Entry 8H3N (electron microscopy, 2.73 A resolution); this record covers chains A and B of the 7 polymer chains in the assembly.

== Chain A (and B) ==
Name: Spike glycoprotein
From: Severe acute respiratory syndrome coronavirus 2
Notes: engineered mutation(s): D614G, R682del, R683del, R685del, F817P, A892P, A899P, A942P, K986P, V987P A67V, H69del, V70del, T95I, G142D, V143del, Y144del, Y145del, N211del, L212I, ins214EPE, G339D, S371L, S373P, S375F, K417N, N440K, G446S, S477N, T478K, E484A, Q493R, G496S, Q498R, N501Y, Y505H, T547K, H655Y, N679K, P681H, N764K, D796Y, N856K, Q954H, N969K, L981; chain B of this document is another copy of the same molecule, construct and numbering; everything in this record applies to it too
UniProtKB: P0DTC2 (SPIKE_SARS2); aligned to UniProt positions 1-1212 over residues 1-1212
Chain sequence (1249 residues; each row starts with the number of its first residue; note: 12 numbers in that range are skipped by the numbering (no residue carries them; nothing is unmodelled there); a row labelled like 210A-210F holds insertion residues (210A, then the next letters in order)):
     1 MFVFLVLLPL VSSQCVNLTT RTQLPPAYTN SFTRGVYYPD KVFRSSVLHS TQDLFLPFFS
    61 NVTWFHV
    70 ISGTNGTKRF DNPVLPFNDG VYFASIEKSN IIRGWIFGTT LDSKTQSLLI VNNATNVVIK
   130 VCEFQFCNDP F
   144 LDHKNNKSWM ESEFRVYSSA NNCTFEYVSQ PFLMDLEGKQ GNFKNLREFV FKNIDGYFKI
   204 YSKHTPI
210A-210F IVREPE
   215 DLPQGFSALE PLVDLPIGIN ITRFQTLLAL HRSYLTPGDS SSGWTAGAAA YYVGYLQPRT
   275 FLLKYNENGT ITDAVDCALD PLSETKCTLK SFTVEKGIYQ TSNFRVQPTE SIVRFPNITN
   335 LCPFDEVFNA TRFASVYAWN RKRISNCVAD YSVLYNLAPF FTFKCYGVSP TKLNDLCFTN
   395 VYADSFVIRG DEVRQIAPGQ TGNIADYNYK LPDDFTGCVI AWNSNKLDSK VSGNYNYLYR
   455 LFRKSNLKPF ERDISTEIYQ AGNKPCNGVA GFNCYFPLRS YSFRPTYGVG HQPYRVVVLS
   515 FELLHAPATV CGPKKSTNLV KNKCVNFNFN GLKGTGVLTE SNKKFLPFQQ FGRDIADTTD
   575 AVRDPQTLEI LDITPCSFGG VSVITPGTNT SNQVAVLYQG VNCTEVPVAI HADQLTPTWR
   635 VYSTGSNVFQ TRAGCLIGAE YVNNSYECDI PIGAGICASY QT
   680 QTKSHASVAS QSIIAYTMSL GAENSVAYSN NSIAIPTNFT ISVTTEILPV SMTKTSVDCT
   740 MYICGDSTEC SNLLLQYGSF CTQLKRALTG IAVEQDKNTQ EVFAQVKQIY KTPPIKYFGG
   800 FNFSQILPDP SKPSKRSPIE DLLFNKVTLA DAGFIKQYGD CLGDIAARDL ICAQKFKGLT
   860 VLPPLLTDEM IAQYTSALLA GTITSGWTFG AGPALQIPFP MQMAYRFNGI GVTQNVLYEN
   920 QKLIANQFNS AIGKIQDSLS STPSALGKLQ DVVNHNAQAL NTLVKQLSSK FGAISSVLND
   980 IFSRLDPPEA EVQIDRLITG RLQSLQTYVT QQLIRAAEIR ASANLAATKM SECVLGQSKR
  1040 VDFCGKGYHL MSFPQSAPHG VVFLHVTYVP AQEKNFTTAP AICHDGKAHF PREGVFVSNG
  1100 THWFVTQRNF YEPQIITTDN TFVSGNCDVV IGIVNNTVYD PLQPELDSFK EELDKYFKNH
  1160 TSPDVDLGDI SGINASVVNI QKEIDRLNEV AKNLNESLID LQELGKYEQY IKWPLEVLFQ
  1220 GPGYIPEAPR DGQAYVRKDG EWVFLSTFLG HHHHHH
Disordered / not traced: 1-26, 70-80, 144-153, 174-185, 210A-210F, 243-263, 680-689, 829-847, 1139-1255 (chain B: 1-26, 70-80, 144-157, 174-186, 210A-210F, 243-263, 372-376, 457-490, 680-689, 839-847, 1141-1255)
Disulfides: Cys-131/Cys-166, Cys-291/Cys-301, Cys-336/Cys-361, Cys-379/Cys-432, Cys-391/Cys-525, Cys-480/Cys-488, Cys-538/Cys-590, Cys-617/Cys-649, Cys-662/Cys-671, Cys-738/Cys-760, Cys-743/Cys-749, Cys-1032/Cys-1043, Cys-1082/Cys-1126
Covalently attached groups: N-acetylglucosamine (NAG) linked to Asn-234, Asn-282, Asn-343, Asn-616, Asn-709, Asn-717, Asn-801, Asn-1074, Asn-1098, Asn-1134
Differences from the reference sequence: variant Val-67 (Ala in P0DTC2), Ile-95 (Thr in P0DTC2), Asp-145 (Tyr in P0DTC2), Arg-210C (Asn211 in P0DTC2), Glu-210D (Leu212 in P0DTC2), Pro-210E (Val213 in P0DTC2), Glu-210F (Arg214 in P0DTC2), Asp-339 (Gly in P0DTC2), Leu-371 (Ser in P0DTC2), Pro-373 (Ser in P0DTC2), Phe-375 (Ser in P0DTC2), Asn-417 (Lys in P0DTC2), Lys-440 (Asn in P0DTC2), Ser-446 (Gly in P0DTC2), Asn-477 (Ser in P0DTC2), Lys-478 (Thr in P0DTC2), Ala-484 (Glu in P0DTC2), Arg-493 (Gln in P0DTC2), Ser-496 (Gly in P0DTC2), Arg-498 (Gln in P0DTC2), Tyr-501 (Asn in P0DTC2), His-505 (Tyr in P0DTC2), Lys-547 (Thr in P0DTC2), Gly-614 (Asp in P0DTC2), Tyr-655 (His in P0DTC2), Lys-682 (Asn679 in P0DTC2), His-684 (Ala in P0DTC2), Ala-685 (Arg in P0DTC2), Lys-764 (Asn in P0DTC2), Tyr-796 (Asp in P0DTC2), Pro-817 (Phe in P0DTC2), Lys-856 (Asn in P0DTC2), Pro-892 (Ala in P0DTC2), Pro-899 (Ala in P0DTC2), Pro-942 (Ala in P0DTC2), His-954 (Gln in P0DTC2), Lys-969 (Asn in P0DTC2), Phe-981 (Leu in P0DTC2), Pro-986 (Lys in P0DTC2), Pro-987 (Val in P0DTC2); insertion (210A-210B); expression tag (1213-1255)
Curated features (UniProtKB/Swiss-Prot):
  - region: Asn-280 to Cys-301 (Putative superantigen), Arg-403 to Asp-405 (Integrin-binding motif), Asn-448 to Phe-456 (Immunodominant HLA epitope recognized by the CD8+), Ser-816 to Tyr-837 (Fusion peptide 1), Lys-835 to Phe-855 (Fusion peptide 2), Asp-1163 to Glu-1202 (Heptad repeat 2)
  - site: Arg-815, Ser-816 (Cleavage)
  - glycosylation: Asn-17 (N-linked (GlcNAc...) (complex) asparagine), Asn-61 (N-linked (GlcNAc...) (hybrid) asparagine), Asn-74 (N-linked (GlcNAc...) (complex) asparagine), Asn-122 (N-linked (GlcNAc...) (hybrid) asparagine), Asn-149 (N-linked (GlcNAc...) (complex) asparagine), Asn-165 (N-linked (GlcNAc...) (complex) asparagine), Asn-234 (N-linked (GlcNAc...) (high mannose) asparagine), Asn-282 (N-linked (GlcNAc...) (complex) asparagine), Thr-323 (O-linked (GalNAc) threonine), Ser-325 (O-linked (HexNAc...) serine), Asn-331 (N-linked (GlcNAc...) (complex) asparagine), Asn-343 (N-linked (GlcNAc...) (complex) asparagine), Asn-603 (N-linked (GlcNAc...) (hybrid) asparagine), Asn-616 (N-linked (GlcNAc...) (complex) asparagine), Asn-657 (N-linked (GlcNAc...) (complex) asparagine), Thr-676 (O-linked (GlcNAc...) threonine), Asn-709 (N-linked (GlcNAc...) (high mannose) asparagine), Asn-717 (N-linked (GlcNAc...) (hybrid) asparagine), Asn-801 (N-linked (GlcNAc...) (hybrid) asparagine), Asn-1074 (N-linked (GlcNAc...) (hybrid) asparagine) and 5 more in UniProt
Reported in the primary citation:
  - mutagenesis - T345A: unchanged binding to MO1
  - mutagenesis - K440A, D442A, K444A, V445A, N450A, Y451A: unchanged binding to MO1 heavy-chain

== Chain A / chain B interface ==
Residue-residue contacts (203):
  Gln-314(A) with Ser-735(B), hydrogen bond; Thr-768(B), hydrogen bond
  Asn-317(A) with Asp-737(B)
  Arg-319(A) with Asp-737(B), salt bridge; Met-740(B)
  Arg-355(A) with Tyr-200(B), hydrogen bond; Pro-230(B)
  Gly-381(A) with Arg-983(B), hydrogen bond (backbone-side chain); Leu-984(B)
  Val-382(A) with Arg-983(B); Leu-984(B)
  Ser-383(A) with Arg-983(B), hydrogen bond (backbone-backbone); Leu-984(B); Asp-985(B), hydrogen bond (side chain-backbone)
  Lys-386(A) with Phe-981(B); Ser-982(B); Leu-984(B), hydrogen bond (side chain-backbone); Asp-985(B)
  Leu-390(A) with Ser-982(B); Arg-983(B)
  Tyr-396(A) with Tyr-200(B); Pro-230(B)
  Arg-408(A) with Lys-386(B)
  Asn-417(A) with Thr-385(B)
  Tyr-421(A) with Thr-385(B)
  Phe-456(A) with Tyr-369(B), hydrophobic
  Pro-463(A) with Asp-198(B); Gly-199(B), hydrogen bond (backbone-backbone)
  Phe-464(A) with Asp-198(B); Gly-199(B); Gly-232(B)
  Glu-465(A) with Gly-232(B); Ile-233(B)
  Arg-466(A) with Thr-167(B); Ile-231(B); Gly-232(B), hydrogen bond (backbone-backbone)
  Ile-468(A) with Gln-115(B)
  Phe-486(A) with Asn-370(B)
  Asn-487(A) with Asn-370(B), hydrogen bond (backbone-side chain)
  Tyr-489(A) with Leu-368(B); Tyr-369(B); Asn-370(B), hydrogen bond
  Thr-500(A) with Gln-414(B), hydrogen bond (backbone-side chain)
  Tyr-501(A) with Lys-378(B)
  His-505(A) with Lys-378(B); Cys-379(B), hydrogen bond (side chain-backbone); Tyr-380(B)
  Leu-517(A) with Arg-983(B)
  His-519(A) with Asp-979(B), salt bridge
  Lys-547(A) with Asn-978(B), hydrogen bond (backbone-side chain)
  Gly-548(A) with Asp-745(B); Asn-978(B)
  Thr-549(A) with Asp-745(B), hydrogen bond (backbone-side chain)
  Lys-557(A) with Phe-43(B)
  Lys-558(A) with Phe-43(B)
  Phe-559(A) with Phe-43(B), hydrophobic
  Leu-560(A) with Glu-224(B)
  Phe-562(A) with Asp-40(B); Lys-41(B); Glu-224(B); Pro-225(B), hydrophobic
  Gln-563(A) with Lys-41(B); Val-42(B), hydrogen bond (side chain-backbone); Phe-43(B)
  Phe-565(A) with Val-42(B); Phe-43(B), hydrogen bond (backbone-backbone)
  Gly-566(A) with Phe-43(B)
  Arg-567(A) with Val-42(B); Phe-43(B), hydrogen bond (backbone-backbone)
  Asp-568(A) with Lys-856(B), salt bridge
  Ile-569(A) with Lys-964(B)
  Ala-570(A) with Lys-856(B); Val-963(B); Leu-966(B); Ser-967(B), hydrogen bond (backbone-backbone)
  Asp-571(A) with Arg-44(B), salt bridge; Ser-967(B)
  Thr-572(A) with Lys-856(B)
  Thr-588(A) with Phe-855(B)
  Pro-589(A) with Tyr-837(B); Phe-855(B), hydrophobic
  Cys-590(A) with Tyr-837(B), hydrogen bond (backbone-side chain)
  Ser-591(A) with Tyr-837(B)
  Phe-592(A) with Met-740(B), hydrophobic; Tyr-837(B); Lys-854(B)
  Gln-613(A) with Leu-861(B)
  Gly-614(A) with Ile-834(B); Lys-835(B)
  Val-615(A) with Ile-834(B)
  Asn-616(A) with Ile-834(B); Lys-835(B); Gln-836(B)
  Gln-644(A) with Ile-834(B)
  Thr-645(A) with Ile-834(B)
  Arg-646(A) with Phe-833(B); Ile-834(B); Thr-866(B); Glu-868(B), salt bridge
  Ala-647(A) with Ile-834(B); Pro-862(B), hydrophobic
  Gly-648(A) with Ile-834(B)
  Pro-665(A) with Leu-864(B), hydrophobic
  Gly-667(A) with Leu-864(B)
  Ala-668(A) with Pro-863(B), hydrogen bond (backbone-backbone); Leu-864(B); Thr-866(B)
  Gly-669(A) with Leu-864(B), hydrogen bond (backbone-backbone); Thr-866(B); Met-869(B)
  Thr-696(A) with Met-869(B)
  Met-697(A) with Leu-864(B), hydrophobic; Leu-865(B), hydrophobic; Met-869(B), hydrophobic
  Leu-699(A) with Lys-786(B); Ile-788(B); Met-869(B); Gln-872(B); Tyr-873(B)
  Gly-700(A) with Lys-786(B); Ile-788(B)
  Ala-701(A) with Gln-787(B); Ile-788(B), hydrogen bond (backbone-backbone)
  Glu-702(A) with Gln-787(B); Ile-788(B)
  Asn-703(A) with Gln-787(B), hydrogen bond; Ile-788(B), hydrogen bond (backbone-backbone); Tyr-789(B); Lys-790(B), hydrogen bond (backbone-backbone)
  Ser-704(A) with Lys-790(B)
  Val-705(A) with Tyr-789(B), hydrophobic; Lys-790(B); Thr-883(B); Gln-895(B)
  Ala-706(A) with Gln-895(B), hydrogen bond (backbone-side chain)
  Tyr-707(A) with Pro-792(B), hydrophobic; Tyr-796(B); Phe-797(B); Thr-883(B); Ile-896(B); Pro-897(B), hydrophobic; Phe-898(B), hydrogen bond (side chain-backbone)
  Ser-708(A) with Pro-897(B)
  Asn-709(A) with Pro-897(B)
  Asn-710(A) with Pro-897(B)
  Ser-711(A) with Gln-895(B), hydrogen bond; Ile-896(B); Pro-897(B)
  Ile-712(A) with Gln-895(B)
  Ala-713(A) with Leu-894(B); Gln-895(B), hydrogen bond (backbone-backbone)
  Pro-715(A) with Leu-894(B), hydrophobic
  Gln-957(A) with Arg-765(B), hydrogen bond
  Thr-961(A) with Ser-758(B); Gln-762(B)
  Gln-965(A) with Tyr-756(B); Gly-757(B); Ser-758(B), hydrogen bond (side chain-backbone); Phe-759(B)
  Ser-968(A) with Gln-755(B); Gly-757(B), hydrogen bond (side chain-backbone)
  Lys-969(A) with Gln-755(B)
  Phe-970(A) with Gln-755(B), hydrogen bond (backbone-backbone); Tyr-756(B); Asp-994(B)
  Arg-995(A) with Val-991(B); Asp-994(B), salt bridge
  Gln-1002(A) with Gln-1002(B), hydrogen bond
  Thr-1006(A) with Gln-1005(B)
  Thr-1009(A) with Thr-1009(B)
  Gln-1010(A) with Leu-1012(B)
  Glu-1017(A) with Arg-1019(B), salt bridge
  Arg-1039(A) with Thr-1027(B); Glu-1031(B), salt bridge; Arg-1039(B)
  Val-1040(A) with Ser-1030(B); Glu-1031(B); Leu-1034(B); Gly-1035(B)
  Asp-1041(A) with Ser-1030(B); Leu-1034(B)
  Lys-1045(A) with Phe-888(B); Gly-889(B), hydrogen bond (side chain-backbone); Ala-890(B); Gly-891(B)
  Gly-1046(A) with Ala-890(B)
  Tyr-1047(A) with Trp-886(B); Ala-890(B)
  Pro-1069(A) with Pro-892(B)
  Glu-1072(A) with Pro-892(B); Leu-894(B)
  Asn-1074(A) with Gln-895(B), hydrogen bond
  Thr-1077(A) with Met-900(B), hydrogen bond
  Pro-1079(A) with Tyr-917(B), hydrophobic
  Phe-1089(A) with Asn-914(B); Tyr-917(B), hydrophobic; Glu-918(B)
  Pro-1090(A) with Gln-913(B)
  Val-1094(A) with Met-900(B), hydrophobic; Tyr-904(B)
  Ser-1123(A) with Asn-914(B), hydrogen bond; Glu-918(B), hydrogen bond
  Val-1128(A) with Glu-918(B)
Other interface residues (no listed pair), chain A (131 interface residues in all): Gln-409, Pro-426, Leu-455, Ser-469, Gly-502, Ala-520, Gly-545, Gln-564, Glu-619, Cys-662, Ile-666, Ile-670, Cys-671, Ile-714, Gly-971, Gly-999, Ser-1003, Ile-1013, Val-1068, Ala-1078, Phe-1121, Val-1129, Ile-1130
Other interface residues (no listed pair), chain B (124 interface residues in all): Tyr-38, Val-47, Lys-113, Asn-196, Asn-234, Ser-383, Pro-384, Pro-412, Lys-764, Gln-784, Gly-832, Ala-893, Pro-899, Thr-912, Gln-920, Ser-975, Val-976, Glu-990, Ile-1013

== Overview ==
The interface between chain A and chain B involves 131 residues on one side and 124 on the other, with 40
hydrogen bonds and 8 salt bridges. Polar pairs include Arg-319(A)/Asp-737(B), His-519(A)/Asp-979(B) and
Asp-568(A)/Lys-856(B). From the paper: K440A, D442A and K444A of chain A, among others, leave binding to MO1
heavy-chain unchanged; T345A of chain A leaves binding to MO1 unchanged; 7 substitutions were tested in all.
Both chains are Spike glycoprotein (Severe acute respiratory syndrome coronavirus 2). Entry 8H3N (Conformation
2 of SARS-CoV-2 Omicron BA.1 Variant Spike protein complexed with MO1 Fab) was determined by electron
microscopy together with 8H3M from the same study.
